PDB entry 3J9U | electron microscopy, 7.60 A resolution (low resolution: residue-level contacts below are approximate; hydrogen-bond / salt-bridge calls are withheld) | chains J and I of the 28 polymer chains in the assembly

[Chain J]
Protein: V-type proton ATPase subunit G
From: Saccharomyces cerevisiae
UniProt: P48836 (VATG_YEAST); numbering as in UniProt (aligned over 1-114)
Sequence (114 residues; each row starts with the number of its first residue):
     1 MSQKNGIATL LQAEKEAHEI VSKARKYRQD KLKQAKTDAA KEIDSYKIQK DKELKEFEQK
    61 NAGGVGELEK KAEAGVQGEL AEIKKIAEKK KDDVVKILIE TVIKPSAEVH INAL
Not modelled in the structure: 1, 107-114
UniProt features mapped onto this chain:
  - modified residue: Ser2 (N-acetylserine)

[Chain I]
Protein: V-type proton ATPase subunit E
From: Saccharomyces cerevisiae
UniProt: P22203 (VATE_YEAST); residue numbers follow UniProt; this construct covers 1-233
Sequence (233 residues; numbered 1 to 233; the number before each row is that of its first residue):
     1 MSSAITALTP NQVNDELNKM QAFIRKEAEE KAKEIQLKAD QEYEIEKTNI VRNETNNIDG
    61 NFKSKLKKAM LSQQITKSTI ANKMRLKVLS AREQSLDGIF EETKEKLSGI ANNRDEYKPI
   121 LQSLIVEALL KLLEPKAIVK ALERDVDLIE SMKDDIMREY GEKAQRAPLE EIVISNDYLN
   181 KDLVSGGVVV SNASDKIEIN NTLEERLKLL SEEALPAIRL ELYGPSKTRK FFD
Not modelled in the structure: 1-7, 225-233

[Interface between chain J and chain I]
Residue-residue contacts (96):
  Gln3(J) - Pro10(I)
  Gln3(J) - Asn14(I)
  Gly6(J) - Leu17(I)
  Thr9(J) - Gln21(I)
  Leu10(J) - Leu17(I)
  Leu10(J) - Met20(I)
  Leu10(J) - Gln21(I)
  Ala13(J) - Gln21(I)
  Ala13(J) - Ile24(I)
  Ala13(J) - Arg25(I)
  Glu14(J) - Ile24(I)
  Glu16(J) - Arg25(I)
  Ala17(J) - Ile24(I)
  Ala17(J) - Ala28(I)
  Ile20(J) - Glu29(I)
  Ile20(J) - Ala32(I)
  Val21(J) - Ala28(I)
  Val21(J) - Ile35(I)
  Lys23(J) - Gln36(I)
  Ala24(J) - Ala32(I)
  Ala24(J) - Ile35(I)
  Arg25(J) - Ile35(I)
  Tyr27(J) - Gln36(I)
  Arg28(J) - Lys38(I)
  Arg28(J) - Ala39(I)
  Arg28(J) - Glu42(I)
  Lys31(J) - Asp40(I)
  Lys31(J) - Glu42(I)
  Lys31(J) - Tyr43(I)
  Leu32(J) - Glu42(I)
  Gln34(J) - Tyr43(I)
  Ala35(J) - Tyr43(I)
  Ala35(J) - Glu46(I)
  Ala35(J) - Ile50(I)
  Asp38(J) - Tyr43(I)
  Asp38(J) - Lys47(I)
  Ala39(J) - Ile50(I)
  Ala39(J) - Val51(I)
  Ile43(J) - Glu54(I)
  Ile43(J) - Ile58(I)
  Tyr46(J) - Thr55(I)
  Tyr46(J) - Ile58(I)
  Tyr46(J) - Asp59(I)
  Lys50(J) - Ile58(I)
  Lys50(J) - Asp59(I)
  Lys50(J) - Phe62(I)
  Glu53(J) - Phe62(I)
  Leu54(J) - Lys65(I)
  Phe57(J) - Leu66(I)
  Phe57(J) - Ala69(I)
  Phe57(J) - Met70(I)
  Lys60(J) - Gln73(I)
  Asn61(J) - Ala69(I)
  Asn61(J) - Ser72(I)
  Asn61(J) - Gln73(I)
  Glu67(J) - Ile80(I)
  Leu68(J) - Thr79(I)
  Leu68(J) - Ile80(I)
  Leu68(J) - Lys83(I)
  Glu69(J) - Lys83(I)
  Glu69(J) - Lys87(I)
  Lys71(J) - Ile80(I)
  Ala72(J) - Ile80(I)
  Ala72(J) - Lys83(I)
  Ala72(J) - Met84(I)
  Ala72(J) - Lys87(I)
  Glu73(J) - Lys87(I)
  Val76(J) - Lys87(I)
  Val76(J) - Val88(I)
  Glu79(J) - Val88(I)
  Leu80(J) - Lys87(I)
  Leu80(J) - Ala91(I)
  Ile83(J) - Ala91(I)
  Ile86(J) - Leu222(I)
  Ile86(J) - Tyr223(I)
  Ala87(J) - Ser95(I)
  Lys90(J) - Leu222(I)
  Val94(J) - Ile99(I)
  Val94(J) - Glu221(I)
  Val95(J) - Ile99(I)
  Val95(J) - Thr103(I)
  Ile97(J) - Glu221(I)
  Leu98(J) - Ile99(I)
  Leu98(J) - Thr103(I)
  Leu98(J) - Leu210(I)
  Leu98(J) - Ala214(I)
  Ile99(J) - Leu107(I)
  Thr101(J) - Arg206(I)
  Thr101(J) - Leu210(I)
  Val102(J) - Arg206(I)
  Val102(J) - Leu210(I)
  Ile103(J) - Ile120(I)
  Lys104(J) - Arg206(I)
  Pro105(J) - Ser123(I)
  Pro105(J) - Glu127(I)
  Ser106(J) - Arg206(I)
Also at the interface, not in a pair above, chain J (61 interface residues in all): Ser2, Ile7, Lys36, Lys47, Glu58, Gly64, Gly75, Lys91
Also at the interface, not in a pair above, chain I (61 interface residues in all): Thr76, Arg92, Phe100, Glu102, Lys106, Ile110, Leu124, Leu207, Ile218

[In short]
Chain J and chain I each contribute 61 residues to their interface.
Here chain J is V-type proton ATPase subunit G and chain I is V-type proton ATPase subunit E, both from
Saccharomyces cerevisiae. Entry 3J9U (Yeast V-ATPase state 2) was determined by electron microscopy together
with 3J9T and 3J9V from the same study.
